PDB entry 7DHE | X-ray diffraction, 2.79 A resolution | chain A

== Chain A ==
Protein: Protein-tyrosine-phosphatase
Organism: Vibrio vulnificus
Notes: EC 3.1.3.48
UniProtKB: E5F0S0 (E5F0S0_VIBVL); numbering as in UniProt (aligned over 2-146)
Amino-acid sequence (149 residues; numbered -2 to 146; the number before each row is that of its first residue; numbers below 1 keep their minus sign (Gly-2 is residue -2)):
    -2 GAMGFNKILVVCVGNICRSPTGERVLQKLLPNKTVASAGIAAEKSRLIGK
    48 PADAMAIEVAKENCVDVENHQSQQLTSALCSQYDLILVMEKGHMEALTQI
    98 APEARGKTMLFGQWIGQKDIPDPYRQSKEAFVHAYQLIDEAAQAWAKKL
Disordered / not traced: -2 to 0
Sequence notes: expression tag (-2 to 1)
Residues lining bound ligands: benzylphosphonic acid (B85): Cys9, Val10, Gly11, Asn12, Ile13, Cys14, Arg15, Ser42, Leu44, Asp119, Pro120, Tyr121, Arg122
Reported in the primary citation:
  - interface residues: Cys61
  - binding site for benzylphosphonic acid: Cys9, Val10, Gly11, Asn12, Ile13, Cys14, Arg15, Leu44, Tyr121
  - conformationally variable residues (loop rearrangement, side-chain flip): Glu40, Ser42, Leu44, Asp119, Tyr121
  - catalytic residues: Cys9, Arg15, Asp119 (proposed by the authors, not directly observed)
  - mutagenesis - E40A/K41A/S42A/R43A, E40W/K41DEL/S42DEL/R43DEL, E40DEL/K41DEL/S42DEL/R43DEL: decreased catalytic activity

== Summary ==
Bound to chain A: benzylphosphonic acid. The paper reports catalytic residues Cys9, Arg15 and Asp119;
E40A/K41A/S42A/R43A, E40W/K41DEL/S42DEL/R43DEL and E40DEL/K41DEL/S42DEL/R43DEL reduce catalytic activity.
Chain A is Protein-tyrosine-phosphatase (Vibrio vulnificus); the structure, Vibrio vulnificus Wzb in complex
with benzylphosphonate, was determined by X-ray diffraction, deposited together with 7DHD and 7DHF.
